Entry 8DWE (X-ray diffraction, 2.20 A resolution); this record covers chains A and B of the 3 polymer chains in the assembly.

Chain A:
Protein: Adenine DNA glycosylase
From: Geobacillus stearothermophilus
Notes: EC 3.2.2.31
Reference sequence: P83847 (MUTY_GEOSE); residues 1-365 here = UniProt positions 1-365
Sequence (365 residues; row label = number of the first residue in the row):
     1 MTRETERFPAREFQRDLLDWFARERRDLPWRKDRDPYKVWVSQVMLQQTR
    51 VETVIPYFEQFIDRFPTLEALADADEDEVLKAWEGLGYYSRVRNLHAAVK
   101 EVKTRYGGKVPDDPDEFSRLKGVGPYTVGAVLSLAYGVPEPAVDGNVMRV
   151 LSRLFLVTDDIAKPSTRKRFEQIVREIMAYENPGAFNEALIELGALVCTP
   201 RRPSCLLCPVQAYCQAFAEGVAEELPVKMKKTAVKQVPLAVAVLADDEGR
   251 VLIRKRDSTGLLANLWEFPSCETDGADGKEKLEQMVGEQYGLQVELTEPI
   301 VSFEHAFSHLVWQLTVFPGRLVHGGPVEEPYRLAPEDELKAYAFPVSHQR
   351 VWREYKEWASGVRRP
Not modelled in the structure: 1-4, 360-365
Construct notes: engineered mutation Gln-43 (Glu in P83847)
Bound ions: Ca2+ site 1: Ser-118, Val-123 (shared with 1 residue of chain D); Ca2+ site 2: Glu-181 (shared with 2 residues of chain D); 4Fe-4S cluster Fe: Cys-198, Cys-205, Cys-208, Cys-214; Ca2+ site 3: Asp-257, Thr-259
Small-molecule neighbours: 4Fe-4S cluster (SF4): Arg-153, Leu-154, Val-197, Cys-198, Pro-203, Ser-204, Cys-205, Cys-208, Val-210, Gln-211, Cys-214, Phe-217, Ala-222
UniProt features mapped onto this chain:
  - binding site (DNA): Trp-30, Arg-31, Gln-48, Thr-49, Leu-86 to Tyr-88, Tyr-126, Glu-188, Ser-308
  - binding site ([4Fe-4S] cluster): Cys-198, Cys-205, Cys-208, Cys-214
  - site: Asp-144 (Transition state stabilizer)
  - mutagenesis: Asp-144 (D144N: Loss of catalytic activity)

Chain B:
Molecule: 11-nt DNA strand
Sequence (11 nucleotides; numbered 1 to 11; the number before each row is that of its first residue):
     1 AAGACGTGGAC
Modified residues: 8OG (8-oxo-2'-deoxy-guanosine-5'-monophosphate) at position 6

How chain A and chain B interact:
Pairs across the interface (33; chain A residue first):
  Gln-48(A) with 8OG_6(B), hydrogen bond to the base
  Thr-49(A) with 8OG_6(B), hydrogen bond to the base
  Arg-50(A) with DG9(B), sugar contact; DA10(B), sugar contact
  Glu-52(A) with DG9(B), phosphate contact; DA10(B), phosphate contact
  Thr-53(A) with DG9(B), sugar contact
  Gly-85(A) with DT7(B), sugar contact
  Leu-86(A) with 8OG_6(B), hydrogen bond to the base
  Gly-87(A) with 8OG_6(B), sugar contact; DT7(B), sugar contact
  Tyr-88(A) with DC5(B), hydrogen bond to the base; 8OG_6(B), stacking on the base
  Tyr-89(A) with 8OG_6(B), hydrogen bond to the phosphate; DT7(B), hydrogen bond to the phosphate
  Arg-91(A) with 8OG_6(B), base contact
  Arg-202(A) with DC11(B), hydrogen bond to the phosphate
  Gly-260(A) with DC5(B), phosphate contact
  Leu-261(A) with DC5(B), hydrogen bond to the phosphate; 8OG_6(B), phosphate contact
  Leu-262(A) with 8OG_6(B), hydrogen bond to the phosphate
  His-305(A) with DT7(B), salt bridge to the phosphate
  Ala-306(A) with DT7(B), base contact
  Phe-307(A) with 8OG_6(B), base contact; DT7(B), base contact
  Ser-308(A) with DC5(B), base contact; 8OG_6(B), hydrogen bond to the base; DT7(B), base contact
  His-309(A) with DA4(B), sugar contact; DC5(B), salt bridge to the phosphate
  Pro-345(A) with DT7(B), phosphate contact
  Val-346(A) with DT7(B), hydrogen bond to the phosphate; DG8(B), phosphate contact
Other interface residues (no listed pair), chain A (24 interface residues in all): Ser-90, Ser-347

Summary:
The interface between chain A and chain B involves 24 residues on one side and 8 on the other, with 11
hydrogen bonds, 2 salt bridges and 1 aromatic stacking contact. Polar contacts include Gln-48(A)/8OG_6(B),
Thr-49(A)/8OG_6(B) and Leu-86(A)/8OG_6(B). Ligands of chain A: 4Fe-4S cluster.
Here chain A is Adenine DNA glycosylase (Geobacillus stearothermophilus) and chain B is an 11-nt DNA strand.
Entry 8DWE (Adenine glycosylase MutY variant E43Q in complex with DNA containing d(8-oxo-G) paired with
substrate purine) was determined by X-ray diffraction.
